PDB entry 9C28 | electron microscopy, 3.12 A resolution | chains A and J of the 10 polymer chains in the assembly

[Chain A (and J)]
Name: Glutamine synthetase
Organism: Rattus norvegicus
Notes: EC 6.3.1.2, 2.3.1.225; chain J of this document is another copy of the same molecule, construct and numbering; everything in this record applies to it too
UniProtKB: P09606 (GLNA_RAT); numbering as in UniProt (aligned over 1-373)
Sequence (373 residues; row label = number of the first residue in the row):
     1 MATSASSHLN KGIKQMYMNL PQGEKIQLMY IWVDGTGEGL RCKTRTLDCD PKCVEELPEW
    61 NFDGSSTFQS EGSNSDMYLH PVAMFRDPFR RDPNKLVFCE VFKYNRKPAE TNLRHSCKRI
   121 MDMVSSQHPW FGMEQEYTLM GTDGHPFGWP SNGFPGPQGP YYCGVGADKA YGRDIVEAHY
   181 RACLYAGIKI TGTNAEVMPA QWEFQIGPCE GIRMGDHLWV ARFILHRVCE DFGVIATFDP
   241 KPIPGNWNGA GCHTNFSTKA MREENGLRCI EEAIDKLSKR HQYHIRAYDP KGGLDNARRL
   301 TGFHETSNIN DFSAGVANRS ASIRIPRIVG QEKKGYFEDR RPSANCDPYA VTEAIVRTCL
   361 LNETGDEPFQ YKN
Not modelled in the structure: 1, 304-305, 372-373
Ion coordination: Mn2+ near Glu203 (its only coordinating residue here)
What the authors report for this chain:
  - self-association interface (contacts with another copy of this molecule): Trp149 to Pro157
  - binding site for Mn2+: Arg340 (citing earlier work)
  - conformationally variable residues: Lys291 to Arg299

[Chain A / chain J interface]
Pairs across the interface - 6 pairs, chain A then chain J:
  Thr142(A) - Asn152(J)  hydrogen bond (backbone-side chain)
  Asp143(A) - His145(J)
  Asp143(A) - Asn152(J)
  His145(A) - Asp143(J)
  Asn152(A) - Thr142(J)  hydrogen bond (side chain-backbone)
  Asn152(A) - Asp143(J)

[In short]
Chain A and chain J each contribute 4 residues to their interface; the contacts include 2 hydrogen bonds. The
hydrogen-bonded pair is Thr142(A)-Asn152(J). The paper reports a binding site for Mn2+ at Arg340(A);
conformational variability at Lys291(A).
Both chains are Glutamine synthetase (Rattus norvegicus). Entry 9C28 (Structure of endogenous Glutamine
synthetase from rat model of Alzheimer's disease) was determined by electron microscopy.
